6MMS - chains A and B of the 4 polymer chains in the assembly; structure by electron microscopy, 5.38 A resolution (low resolution: residue-level contacts below are approximate; hydrogen-bond / salt-bridge calls are withheld).

Chain A:
Name: Glutamate receptor ionotropic, NMDA 1
Source organism: Rattus norvegicus
UniProtKB: P35439 (NMDZ1_RAT), isoform P35439-5; numbering as in UniProt (aligned over 1-838)
Amino-acid sequence (838 residues; each row starts with the number of its first residue):
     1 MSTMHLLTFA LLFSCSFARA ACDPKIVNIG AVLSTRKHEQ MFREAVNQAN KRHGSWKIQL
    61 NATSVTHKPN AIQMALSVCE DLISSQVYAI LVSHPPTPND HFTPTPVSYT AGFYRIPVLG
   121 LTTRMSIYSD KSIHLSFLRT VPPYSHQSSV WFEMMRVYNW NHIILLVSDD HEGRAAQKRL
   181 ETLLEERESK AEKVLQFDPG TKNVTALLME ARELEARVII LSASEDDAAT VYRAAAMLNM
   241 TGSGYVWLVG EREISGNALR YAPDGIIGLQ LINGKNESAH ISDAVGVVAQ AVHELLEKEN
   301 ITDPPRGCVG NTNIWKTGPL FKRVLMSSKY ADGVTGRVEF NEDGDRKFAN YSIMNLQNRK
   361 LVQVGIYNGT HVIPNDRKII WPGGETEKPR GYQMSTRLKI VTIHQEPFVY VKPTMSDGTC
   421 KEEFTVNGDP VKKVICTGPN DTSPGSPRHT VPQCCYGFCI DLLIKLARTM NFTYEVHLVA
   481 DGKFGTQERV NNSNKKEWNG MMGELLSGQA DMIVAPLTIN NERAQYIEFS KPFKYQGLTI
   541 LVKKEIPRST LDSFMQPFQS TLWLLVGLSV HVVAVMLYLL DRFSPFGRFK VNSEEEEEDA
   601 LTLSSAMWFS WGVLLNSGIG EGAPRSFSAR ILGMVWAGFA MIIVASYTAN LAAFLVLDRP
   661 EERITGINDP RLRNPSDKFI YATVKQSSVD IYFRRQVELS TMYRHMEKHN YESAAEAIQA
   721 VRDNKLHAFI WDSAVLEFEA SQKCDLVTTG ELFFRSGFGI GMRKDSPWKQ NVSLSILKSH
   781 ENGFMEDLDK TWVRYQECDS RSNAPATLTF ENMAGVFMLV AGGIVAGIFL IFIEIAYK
Not modelled in the structure: 1-24, 545-559, 586-600, 617-626, 798-806
Disulfide bonds: Cys-420/Cys-454, Cys-436/Cys-455
Glycans and other covalent adducts: N-acetylglucosamine (NAG) linked to Asn-61, Asn-203, Asn-239, Asn-276, Asn-300, Asn-350, Asn-368, Asn-440, Asn-471, Asn-491, Asn-771
Swiss-Prot annotation at these positions:
  - region: Leu-603 to Pro-624 (Pore-forming)
  - binding site (glycine): Pro-516, Thr-518, Arg-523, Ser-688, Asp-732
  - glycosylation (N-linked (GlcNAc...) asparagine): Asn-61, Asn-203, Asn-239, Asn-276, Asn-300, Asn-350, Asn-368, Asn-440, Asn-471, Asn-491, Asn-674, Asn-771

Chain B:
Name: Glutamate receptor ionotropic, NMDA 2A
Source organism: Rattus norvegicus
UniProtKB: Q00959 (NMDE1_RAT); numbering as in UniProt (aligned over 1-837)
Amino-acid sequence (837 residues; row label = number of the first residue in the row):
     1 MGRLGYWTLL VLPALLVWRD PAQNAAAEKG PPALNIAVLL GHSHDVTERE LRNLWGPEQA
    61 TGLPLDVNVV ALLMNRTDPK SLITHVCDLM SGARIHGLVF GDDTDQEAVA QMLDFISSQT
   121 FIPILGIAGG ASMIMADKDP TSTFFQFGAS IQQQATVMLK IMQDYDWHVF SLVTTIFPGY
   181 RDFISFIKTT VDNSFVGWDM QNVITLDTSF EDAKTQVQLK KIHSSVILLY CSKDEAVLIL
   241 SEARSLGLTG YDFFWIVPSL VSGNTELIPK EFPSGLISVS YDDWDYSLEA RVRDGLGILT
   301 TAASSMLEKF SYIPEAKASC YGQAEKPETP LHTLHQFMVN VTWDGKDLSF TEEGYQVHPR
   361 LVVIVLNKDR EWEKVGKWEN QTLSLRHAVW PRYKSFSDCE PDDNHLSIVT LEEAPFVIVE
   421 DIDPLTETCV RNTVPCRKFV KINNSTNEGM NVKKCCKGFC IDILKKLSRT VKFTYDLYLV
   481 TNGKHGKKVN NVWNGMIGEV VYQRAVMAVG SLTINEERSE VVDFSVPFVE TGISVMVSRS
   541 NGTVSPSAFL EPFSASVWVM MFVMLLIVSA IAVFVFEYFS PVGYNRNLAK GKAPHGPSFT
   601 IGKAIWLLWG LVFNNSVPVQ NPKGTTSKIM VSVWAFFAVI FLASYTANLA AFMIQEEFVD
   661 QVTGLSDKKF QRPHDYSPPF RFGTVPAGST ERNIRNNYPY MHQYMTRFNQ RGVEDALVSL
   721 KTGKLDAFIY DAAVLNYKAG RDEGCKLVTI GSGYIFATTG YGIALQKGSP WKRQIDLALL
   781 QFVGDGEMEE LETLWLTGIC HNEKNEVMSS QLDIDNMAGV FYMLAAAMAL SLITFIW
Not modelled in the structure: 1-33, 323-327, 539-554, 580-597, 801-808
Construct notes: engineered mutation Ala-128 (His in Q00959), Ala-687 (Asn in Q00959); conflict Thr-758 (Ser in Q00959)
Disulfide bonds: Cys-87/Cys-320, Cys-429/Cys-455, Cys-745/Cys-800
Glycans and other covalent adducts: N-acetylglucosamine (NAG) linked to Asn-75, Asn-340, Asn-380, Asn-443, Asn-444

How chain A and chain B interact:
Contacting residue pairs - 92 pairs, chain A then chain B:
  Asn-70(A) / Tyr-321(B)
  Asn-70(A) / Gly-322(B)
  Ala-71(A) / Phe-115(B)
  Ala-71(A) / Gln-119(B)
  Ile-72(A) / Ile-83(B)
  Ile-72(A) / Phe-115(B)
  Ile-72(A) / Gln-119(B)
  Gln-73(A) / Cys-320(B)
  Gln-73(A) / Tyr-321(B)
  Leu-76(A) / Ile-83(B)
  Glu-80(A) / Lys-80(B)
  Thr-105(A) / Phe-115(B)
  Pro-106(A) / Phe-115(B)
  Tyr-109(A) / Gln-111(B)
  Tyr-109(A) / Met-112(B)
  Tyr-109(A) / Phe-115(B)
  Phe-113(A) / Thr-77(B)
  Phe-113(A) / Pro-79(B)
  Phe-113(A) / Gln-106(B)
  Phe-113(A) / Ala-108(B)
  Tyr-114(A) / Asp-78(B)
  Arg-115(A) / Gln-106(B)
  Arg-115(A) / Glu-107(B)
  Asp-130(A) / Ala-136(B)
  Asp-130(A) / Pro-178(B)
  Lys-131(A) / Pro-178(B)
  Ser-132(A) / Pro-178(B)
  Ile-133(A) / Gln-111(B)
  Ile-133(A) / Ala-136(B)
  Ile-133(A) / Asp-137(B)
  Leu-135(A) / Glu-107(B)
  His-171(A) / Lys-138(B)
  His-171(A) / Pro-140(B)
  Lys-178(A) / Arg-181(B)
  Lys-178(A) / Asp-182(B)
  Cys-308(A) / Asp-78(B)
  Gly-310(A) / Arg-76(B)
  Gly-310(A) / Asp-78(B)
  Thr-312(A) / Thr-77(B)
  Thr-312(A) / Asp-78(B)
  Ile-314(A) / Gln-106(B)
  Glu-342(A) / Ile-176(B)
  Gln-487(A) / Asp-192(B)
  Glu-488(A) / Phe-195(B)
  Arg-489(A) / Asn-193(B)
  Arg-489(A) / Ser-194(B)
  Arg-489(A) / Phe-195(B)
  Asn-494(A) / Asn-193(B)
  Lys-495(A) / Asn-193(B)
  Lys-496(A) / Asp-192(B)
  Lys-496(A) / Asn-193(B)
  Lys-496(A) / Ser-194(B)
  Lys-496(A) / Phe-195(B)
  Thr-561(A) / Gln-811(B)
  Leu-562(A) / Gln-811(B)
  Leu-562(A) / Met-817(B)
  Leu-565(A) / Met-817(B)
  Leu-565(A) / Phe-821(B)
  Leu-580(A) / Phe-835(B)
  Phe-583(A) / Phe-835(B)
  Phe-609(A) / Val-617(B)
  Val-613(A) / Asn-615(B)
  Val-613(A) / Val-617(B)
  Asn-616(A) / Asn-614(B)
  Asn-616(A) / Asn-615(B)
  Asn-616(A) / Ser-616(B)
  Ser-628(A) / Thr-834(B)
  Arg-630(A) / Trp-606(B)
  Met-634(A) / Ile-605(B)
  Met-634(A) / Trp-606(B)
  Met-634(A) / Trp-609(B)
  Val-635(A) / Ala-827(B)
  Ala-637(A) / Phe-613(B)
  Ala-637(A) / Asn-615(B)
  Gly-638(A) / Phe-613(B)
  Phe-639(A) / Val-820(B)
  Phe-639(A) / Met-823(B)
  Met-641(A) / Phe-613(B)
  Met-641(A) / Leu-642(B)
  Ile-642(A) / Tyr-645(B)
  Ala-645(A) / Leu-649(B)
  Ala-649(A) / Leu-649(B)
  Ala-653(A) / Met-653(B)
  Phe-654(A) / Ser-809(B)
  Leu-657(A) / Met-653(B)
  Asp-658(A) / Ser-809(B)
  Pro-670(A) / Ile-799(B)
  Arg-695(A) / Arg-431(B)
  Val-697(A) / Val-430(B)
  Val-697(A) / Arg-431(B)
  Val-697(A) / Asn-432(B)
  Glu-698(A) / Asn-432(B)
Interface residues without a listed pair, chain A (71 interface residues in all): Thr-110, Gly-112, Thr-182, Gly-307, Val-309, Ser-560, Ser-569, Gly-612, Phe-627, Ala-640, Ser-646, Asn-650, Gln-696, Arg-704
Interface residues without a listed pair, chain B (61 interface residues in all): Val-109, Phe-177, Tyr-180, Glu-420, Asp-423, Val-612, Leu-824, Ser-831

Summary:
71 residues of chain A and 61 residues of chain B are in contact. N-acetylglucosamine is covalently linked to
Asn-61(A), Asn-203(A), Asn-239(A), Asn-276(A), Asn-300(A) and Asn-350(A) and 5 more. Covalently linked
N-acetylglucosamine: at Asn-75(B), Asn-340(B), Asn-380(B), Asn-443(B) and Asn-444(B).
Here chain A is Glutamate receptor ionotropic, NMDA 1 and chain B is Glutamate receptor ionotropic, NMDA 2A,
both from Rattus norvegicus. Entry 6MMS (Triheteromeric NMDA receptor GluN1/GluN2A/GluN2A* in the
'2-Knuckle-Symmetric' conformation, in complex with glycine and glutamate, in the ...) was determined by
electron microscopy together with 6MM9, 6MMA, 6MMB, 6MMG, 6MMH, 6MMI and 12 further entries from the same
study.
